1I0H - chains A and B; structure by X-ray diffraction, 1.35 A resolution.

== Chain A (and B) ==
Protein: Manganese superoxide dismutase Y174F mutant
From: Escherichia coli
Notes: EC 1.15.1.1; chain B of this document is another copy of the same molecule, construct and numbering; everything in this record applies to it too
UniProt: P00448 (SODM_ECOLI); residues 1-205 here = UniProt positions 1-205
Sequence (205 residues; numbered 1 to 205; the number before each row is that of its first residue):
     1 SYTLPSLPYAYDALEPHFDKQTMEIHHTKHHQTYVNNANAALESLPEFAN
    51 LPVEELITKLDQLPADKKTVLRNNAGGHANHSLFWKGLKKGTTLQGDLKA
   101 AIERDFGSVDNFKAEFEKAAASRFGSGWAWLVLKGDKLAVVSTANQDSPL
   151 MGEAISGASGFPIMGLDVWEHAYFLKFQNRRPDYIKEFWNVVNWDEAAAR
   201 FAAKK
Sequence notes: engineered mutation F174 (Tyr in P00448)
Metal / ion sites: Mn2+: H26, H81, D167, H171
Curated features (UniProtKB/Swiss-Prot):
  - binding site (Mn(2+)): H27

== How chain A and chain B interact ==
Pairs across the interface (37; chain A residue first):
  I25(A) - Q178(B)
  H30(A) - E170(B)  salt bridge
  H30(A) - F174(B)
  H30(A) - N179(B)
  T33(A) - N179(B)
  Y34(A) - F124(B)  hydrophobic
  N73(A) - F124(B)
  F124(A) - Y34(B)  hydrophobic
  F124(A) - N73(B)
  F124(A) - N145(B)
  F124(A) - Q146(B)
  G125(A) - S126(B)
  G125(A) - N145(B)
  G125(A) - W169(B)
  S126(A) - G125(B)
  S126(A) - S126(B)  hydrogen bond
  N145(A) - F124(B)
  N145(A) - G125(B)
  Q146(A) - F124(B)
  W169(A) - F124(B)  hydrophobic
  W169(A) - G125(B)
  W169(A) - E170(B)
  E170(A) - H30(B)
  E170(A) - W169(B)
  E170(A) - E170(B)  hydrogen bond (backbone-side chain)
  E170(A) - H171(B)  salt bridge
  H171(A) - E170(B)  salt bridge
  H171(A) - F174(B)
  F174(A) - H30(B)
  F174(A) - H171(B)
  F174(A) - F174(B)  hydrophobic
  F174(A) - L175(B)  hydrophobic
  L175(A) - F174(B)  hydrophobic
  L175(A) - L175(B)  hydrophobic
  N179(A) - K29(B)  hydrogen bond (side chain-backbone)
  N179(A) - H30(B)
  N179(A) - T33(B)  hydrogen bond
Other interface residues (no listed pair), chain A (18 interface residues in all): K29, Q178
Other interface residues (no listed pair), chain B (18 interface residues in all): I25

== In short ==
The chain A/chain B interface involves 18 residues from each chain, with 4 hydrogen bonds and 3 salt bridges.
Polar pairs include H30(A)-E170(B), E170(A)-H171(B) and S126(A)-S126(B). H26(A), H81(A), D167(A) and H171(A)
coordinate Mn2+. From UniProt: Mn2+-binding residue H27(A) on chain A.
Both chains are Manganese superoxide dismutase Y174F mutant (Escherichia coli). Entry 1I0H (Crystal structure
of the E. coli manganese superoxide dismutase mutant Y174F at 1.35 angstroms resolution) was determined by
X-ray diffraction together with 1I08 from the same study.
